Entry 6N61 (X-ray diffraction, 3.25 A resolution); this record covers chains B and D of the 9 polymer chains in the assembly.

Chain B:
Name: DNA-directed RNA polymerase subunit alpha
Organism: Escherichia coli
Notes: EC 2.7.7.6; fragment: N-terminal domain
UniProtKB: P0A7Z4 (RPOA_ECOLI); numbering as in UniProt (aligned over 1-234)
Chain sequence (239 residues; each row starts with the number of its first residue):
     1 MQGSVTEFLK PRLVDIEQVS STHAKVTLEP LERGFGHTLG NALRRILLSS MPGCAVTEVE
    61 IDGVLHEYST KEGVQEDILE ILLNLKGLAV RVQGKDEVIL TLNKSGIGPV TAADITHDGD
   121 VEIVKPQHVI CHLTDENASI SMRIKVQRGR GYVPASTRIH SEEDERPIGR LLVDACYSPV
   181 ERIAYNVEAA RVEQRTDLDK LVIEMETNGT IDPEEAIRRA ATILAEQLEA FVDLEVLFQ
Disordered / not traced: 1-5, 159-170, 235-239
Sequence notes: expression tag (235-239)
Swiss-Prot annotation at these positions:
  - region: E162 to E165 (Required for interaction with Crp at class II promoters)
  - mutagenesis: R45 (R45C: In rpoA112; temperature-sensitive, blocks RNA polymerase assembly), E162 to E165 (5-fold decrease in CRP-class II promoter-dependent transcription), E165 (E165K: 5-fold decrease in CRP-class II promoter-dependent transcription), R191 (R191C: In rpoA101; temperature-sensitive)

Chain D:
Name: DNA-directed RNA polymerase subunit beta'
Organism: Escherichia coli
Notes: EC 2.7.7.6
UniProtKB: P0A8T7 (RPOC_ECOLI); residue numbers follow UniProt; this construct covers 2-1407
Chain sequence (1409 residues; numbered 1 to 1409; the number before each row is that of its first residue):
     1 VKDLLKFLKA QTKTEEFDAI KIALASPDMI RSWSFGEVKK PETINYRTFK PERDGLFCAR
    61 IFGPVKDYEC LCGKYKRLKH RGVICEKCGV EVTQTKVRRE RMGHIELASP TAHIWFLKSL
   121 PSRIGLLLDM PLRDIERVLY FESYVVIEGG MTNLERQQIL TEEQYLDALE EFGDEFDAKM
   181 GAEAIQALLK SMDLEQECEQ LREELNETNS ETKRKKLTKR IKLLEAFVQS GNKPEWMILT
   241 VLPVLPPDLR PLVPLDGGRF ATSDLNDLYR RVINRNNRLK RLLDLAAPDI IVRNEKRMLQ
   301 EAVDALLDNG RRGRAITGSN KRPLKSLADM IKGKQGRFRQ NLLGKRVDYS GRSVITVGPY
   361 LRLHQCGLPK KMALELFKPF IYGKLELRGL ATTIKAAKKM VEREEAVVWD ILDEVIREHP
   421 VLLNRAPTLH RLGIQAFEPV LIEGKAIQLH PLVCAAYNAD FDGDQMAVHV PLTLEAQLEA
   481 RALMMSTNNI LSPANGEPII VPSQDVVLGL YYMTRDCVNA KGEGMVLTGP KEAERLYRSG
   541 LASLHARVKV RITEYEKDAN GELVAKTSLK DTTVGRAILW MIVPKGLPYS IVNQALGKKA
   601 ISKMLNTCYR ILGLKPTVIF ADQIMYTGFA YAARSGASVG IDDMVIPEKK HEIISEAEAE
   661 VAEIQEQFQS GLVTAGERYN KVIDIWAAAN DRVSKAMMDN LQTETVINRD GQEEKQVSFN
   721 SIYMMADSGA RGSAAQIRQL AGMRGLMAKP DGSIIETPIT ANFREGLNVL QYFISTHGAR
   781 KGLADTALKT ANSGYLTRRL VDVAQDLVVT EDDCGTHEGI MMTPVIEGGD VKEPLRDRVL
   841 GRVTAEDVLK PGTADILVPR NTLLHEQWCD LLEENSVDAV KVRSVVSCDT DFGVCAHCYG
   901 RDLARGHIIN KGEAIGVIAA QSIGEPGTQL TMRTFHIGGA ASRAAAESSI QVKNKGSIKL
   961 SNVKSVVNSS GKLVITSRNT ELKLIDEFGR TKESYKVPYG AVLAKGDGEQ VAGGETVANW
  1021 DPHTMPVITE VSGFVRFTDM IDGQTITRQT DELTGLSSLV VLDSAERTAG GKDLRPALKI
  1081 VDAQGNDVLI PGTDMPAQYF LPGKAIVQLE DGVQISSGDT LARIPQESGG TKDITGGLPR
  1141 VADLFEARRP KEPAILAEIS GIVSFGKETK GKRRLVITPV DGSDPYEEMI PKWRQLNVFE
  1201 GERVERGDVI SDGPEAPHDI LRLRGVHAVT RYIVNEVQDV YRLQGVKIND KHIEVIVRQM
  1261 LRKATIVNAG SSDFLEGEQV EYSRVKIANR ELEANGKVGA TYSRDLLGIT KASLATESFI
  1321 SAASFQETTR VLTEAAVAGK RDELRGLKEN VIVGRLIPAG TGYAYHQDRM RRRAAGEAPA
  1381 APQVTAEDAS ASLAELLNAG LGGSDNELE
Disordered / not traced: 1-16, 939-947, 1026-1133, 1274-1276, 1376-1409
Sequence notes: expression tag (1, 1408-1409)
Ion coordination: Zn2+ site 1: C70, C72, C85, C88; Mg2+: D460, D462, D464; Zn2+ site 2: C814, C888, C895
Swiss-Prot annotation at these positions:
  - binding site (Zn(2+)): C70, C72, C85, C88, C814, C888, C895, C898
  - binding site (Mg(2+)): D460, D462, D464
  - modified residue: K983 (N6-acetyllysine)
  - mutagenesis: Q504 (Q504P: Resistant to antibiotics salinamide A and B), N690 (N690D: Resistant to antibiotics salinamide A and B), M697 (M697V: Resistant to antibiotics salinamide A and B), A735 (A735T: Resistant to antibiotics salinamide A and B), R738 (R738C/H/P/S: Resistant to antibiotics salinamide A and B), A748 (A748E: Resistant to antibiotics salinamide A and B), P758 (P758S/T: Resistant to antibiotics salinamide A and B), F763 (F763C: Resistant to antibiotics salinamide A and B), S775 (S775A: Resistant to antibiotics salinamide A and B), A779 (A779T/V: Resistant to antibiotics salinamide A and B), R780 (R780C: Resistant to antibiotics salinamide A and B), G782 (G782A/C: Resistant to antibiotics salinamide A and B), 1 further mutagenesis entry in UniProt

Chain B / chain D interface:
Contacting residue pairs (25; chain B residue first):
  R44(B) - R538(D)
  L48(B) - R535(D)
  L48(B) - R538(D)
  L83(B) - L527(D)
  L83(B) - R551(D)
  N84(B) - R551(D)
  K86(B) - V526(D)  hydrogen bond (side chain-backbone)
  K86(B) - E532(D)  salt bridge
  Y152(B) - E532(D)  hydrogen bond
  Y152(B) - R535(D)
  Y152(B) - L536(D)
  Y152(B) - L541(D)  hydrophobic
  P154(B) - L541(D)  hydrophobic
  D174(B) - M525(D)
  S178(B) - R535(D)
  V180(B) - R535(D)
  E181(B) - K531(D)
  E181(B) - R535(D)  hydrogen bond (backbone-side chain)
  R182(B) - E534(D)  salt bridge
  R182(B) - M581(D)  hydrogen bond
  I183(B) - E534(D)
  R191(B) - D413(D)  salt bridge
  Q194(B) - A406(D)
  T196(B) - E443(D)
  E206(B) - K531(D)
Interface residues without a listed pair, chain B (22 interface residues in all): S49, E80, C176, Y185, E193
Interface residues without a listed pair, chain D (19 interface residues in all): W409, T528, S539, L569

Summary:
Chain B and chain D form an interface of 22 and 19 residues respectively, with 4 hydrogen bonds and 3 salt
bridges. Among the polar pairs are K86(B)-E532(D), R182(B)-E534(D) and R191(B)-D413(D).
Chain B is DNA-directed RNA polymerase subunit alpha and chain D is DNA-directed RNA polymerase subunit beta',
both from Escherichia coli; the structure, Escherichia coli RNA polymerase sigma70-holoenzyme bound to
upstream fork promoter DNA and Capistruin, was determined by X-ray diffraction, deposited together with 6N60
and 6N62.
